Entry 6LGN (electron microscopy, 5.30 A resolution (low resolution: residue-level contacts below are approximate; hydrogen-bond / salt-bridge calls are withheld)); this record covers chains E and F of the 46 polymer chains in the assembly.

Chain E (and F):
Molecule: Major capsid protein
From: Human herpesvirus 3
Notes: chain F of this document is another copy of the same molecule, construct and numbering; everything in this record applies to it too
Reference sequence: Q6QCL5 (Q6QCL5_HHV3); numbering as in UniProt (aligned over 1-1396)
Sequence (1396 residues; numbered 1 to 1396; the number before each row is that of its first residue):
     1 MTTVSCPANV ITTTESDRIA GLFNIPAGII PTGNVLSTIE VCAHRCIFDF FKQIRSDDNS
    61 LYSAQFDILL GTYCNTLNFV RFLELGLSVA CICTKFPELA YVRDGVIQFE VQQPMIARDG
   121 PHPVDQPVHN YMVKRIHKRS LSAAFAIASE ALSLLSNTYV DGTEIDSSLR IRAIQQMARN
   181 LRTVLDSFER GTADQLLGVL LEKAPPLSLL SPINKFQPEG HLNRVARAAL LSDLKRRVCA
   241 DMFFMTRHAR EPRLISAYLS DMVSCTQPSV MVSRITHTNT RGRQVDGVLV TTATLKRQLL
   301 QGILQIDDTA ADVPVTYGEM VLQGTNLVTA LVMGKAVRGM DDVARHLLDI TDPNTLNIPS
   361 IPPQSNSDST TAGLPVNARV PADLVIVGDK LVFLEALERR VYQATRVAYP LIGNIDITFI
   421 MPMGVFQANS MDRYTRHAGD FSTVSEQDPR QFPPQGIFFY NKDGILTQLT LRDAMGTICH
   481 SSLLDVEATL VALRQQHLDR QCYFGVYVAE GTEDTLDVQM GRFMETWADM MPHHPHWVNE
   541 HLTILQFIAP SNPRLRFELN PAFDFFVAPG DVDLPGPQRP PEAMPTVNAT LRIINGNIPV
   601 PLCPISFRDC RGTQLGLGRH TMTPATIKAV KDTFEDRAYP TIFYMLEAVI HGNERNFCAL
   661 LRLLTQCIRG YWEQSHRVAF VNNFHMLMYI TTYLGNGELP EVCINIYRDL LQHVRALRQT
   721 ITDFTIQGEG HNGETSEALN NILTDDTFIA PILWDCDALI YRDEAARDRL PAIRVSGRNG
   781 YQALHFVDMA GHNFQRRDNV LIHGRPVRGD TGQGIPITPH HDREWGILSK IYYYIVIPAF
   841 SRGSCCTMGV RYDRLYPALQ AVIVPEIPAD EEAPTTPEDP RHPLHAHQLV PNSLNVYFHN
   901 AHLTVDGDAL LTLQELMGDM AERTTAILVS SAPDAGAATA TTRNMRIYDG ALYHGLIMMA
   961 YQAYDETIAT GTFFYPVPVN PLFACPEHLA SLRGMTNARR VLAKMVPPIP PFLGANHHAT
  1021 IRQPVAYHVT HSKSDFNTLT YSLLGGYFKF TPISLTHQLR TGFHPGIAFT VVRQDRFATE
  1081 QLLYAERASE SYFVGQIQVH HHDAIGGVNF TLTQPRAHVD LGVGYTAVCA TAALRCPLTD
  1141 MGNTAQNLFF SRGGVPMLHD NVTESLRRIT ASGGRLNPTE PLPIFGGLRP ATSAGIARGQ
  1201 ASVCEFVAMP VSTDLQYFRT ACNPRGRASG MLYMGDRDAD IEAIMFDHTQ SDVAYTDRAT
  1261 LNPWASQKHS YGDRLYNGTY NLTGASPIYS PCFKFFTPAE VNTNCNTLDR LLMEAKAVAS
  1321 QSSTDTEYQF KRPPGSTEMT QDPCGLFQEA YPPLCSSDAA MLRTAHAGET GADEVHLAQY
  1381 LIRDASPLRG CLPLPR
Disordered / not traced: 1-15, 348-374, 534 (chain F: 1-15, 348-374)

How chain E and chain F interact:
Residue-residue contacts - 178 pairs, chain E then chain F:
  Leu22(E) - Val332(F)
  Leu22(E) - Met333(F)
  Phe23(E) - Val332(F)
  Phe23(E) - Met333(F)
  Asn24(E) - Leu331(F)
  Asn24(E) - Val332(F)
  Ala64(E) - Tyr101(F)
  Gln65(E) - Tyr101(F)
  Gln65(E) - Arg103(F)
  Gln65(E) - Ala330(F)
  Phe66(E) - Tyr101(F)
  Phe66(E) - Val102(F)
  Phe66(E) - Arg103(F)
  Phe66(E) - Ala330(F)
  Phe66(E) - Gly334(F)
  Phe66(E) - Ala336(F)
  Asp67(E) - Arg103(F)
  Asp67(E) - Gly334(F)
  Asp67(E) - Lys335(F)
  Asp67(E) - Ala336(F)
  Ile68(E) - Val102(F)
  Ile68(E) - Asp104(F)
  Ile68(E) - Gly105(F)
  Ile68(E) - Val106(F)
  Ile68(E) - Ala336(F)
  Leu69(E) - Val106(F)
  Leu69(E) - Ala336(F)
  Leu69(E) - Val337(F)
  Leu69(E) - Arg338(F)
  Leu70(E) - Val106(F)
  Leu70(E) - Ile107(F)
  Leu70(E) - Ile136(F)
  Leu70(E) - Arg338(F)
  Leu70(E) - Phe1093(F)
  Gly71(E) - Ile107(F)
  Gly71(E) - Gln108(F)
  Thr72(E) - Gln108(F)
  Tyr73(E) - Ile107(F)
  Tyr73(E) - Gln108(F)
  Tyr73(E) - Phe109(F)
  Tyr73(E) - Glu110(F)
  Tyr73(E) - Val270(F)
  Tyr73(E) - Leu1121(F)
  Cys74(E) - Glu110(F)
  Asn75(E) - Glu110(F)
  Asn75(E) - Gln112(F)
  Leu77(E) - Gln112(F)
  Ser140(E) - Asp119(F)
  Leu141(E) - Ala117(F)
  Ser142(E) - Ala117(F)
  Ser142(E) - Arg118(F)
  Ser142(E) - Val124(F)
  Ala143(E) - Val124(F)
  Ala144(E) - Val124(F)
  Ala144(E) - Asp125(F)
  Ala144(E) - Gln126(F)
  Ala144(E) - Pro127(F)
  Phe145(E) - Pro127(F)
  Gln176(E) - His129(F)
  Arg179(E) - Glu110(F)
  Arg179(E) - Gln112(F)
  Asn180(E) - Pro127(F)
  Thr183(E) - Pro127(F)
  Ser187(E) - Met115(F)
  Ser187(E) - Ile116(F)
  Ser187(E) - Ala117(F)
  Arg190(E) - Pro114(F)
  Arg190(E) - Met115(F)
  Arg190(E) - Ile116(F)
  Gly191(E) - Ala117(F)
  Arg250(E) - Arg253(F)
  Val401(E) - Ile116(F)
  Ala404(E) - Gln113(F)
  Thr405(E) - Pro114(F)
  Thr405(E) - Met115(F)
  Thr405(E) - Ile116(F)
  Arg406(E) - Glu219(F)
  Arg406(E) - His221(F)
  Gly439(E) - Ala438(F)
  Phe441(E) - Tyr434(F)
  Phe441(E) - Thr435(F)
  Phe441(E) - Arg436(F)
  Ser442(E) - Arg433(F)
  Ser442(E) - Tyr434(F)
  Ser442(E) - Thr435(F)
  Thr443(E) - Arg433(F)
  Val444(E) - Gln451(F)
  Pro449(E) - Met431(F)
  Arg450(E) - Met431(F)
  Lys462(E) - Ser232(F)
  Asp463(E) - Ser232(F)
  Asp463(E) - Arg236(F)
  Ile465(E) - Tyr1255(F)
  Leu466(E) - Gln1216(F)
  Arg472(E) - Gln546(F)
  Leu617(E) - Lys1033(F)
  Arg619(E) - Lys1033(F)
  Met688(E) - Gln962(F)
  Met688(E) - Tyr964(F)
  Thr692(E) - Gln962(F)
  Thr692(E) - Tyr964(F)
  Thr692(E) - Asp965(F)
  Tyr693(E) - Asp965(F)
  Tyr693(E) - Glu966(F)
  Gly695(E) - Ala638(F)
  Asn696(E) - Ala638(F)
  Asn696(E) - Gln674(F)
  Asn696(E) - Asn900(F)
  Asn696(E) - Ala901(F)
  Gly697(E) - Gln674(F)
  Glu698(E) - His902(F)
  Glu701(E) - Ser675(F)
  Glu701(E) - His676(F)
  Asn705(E) - Asp632(F)
  Asn705(E) - Arg677(F)
  Arg708(E) - Asp636(F)
  Arg708(E) - Arg677(F)
  Arg715(E) - Arg637(F)
  Arg715(E) - Glu987(F)
  Arg718(E) - Lys1004(F)
  Asp723(E) - His1031(F)
  Ile726(E) - His541(F)
  Gln727(E) - Lys1004(F)
  Gln727(E) - Met1005(F)
  Gly728(E) - Met1005(F)
  Glu737(E) - Lys1004(F)
  Val807(E) - Glu966(F)
  Arg808(E) - Glu966(F)
  His821(E) - Tyr964(F)
  Asp822(E) - Tyr964(F)
  Asp822(E) - Arg1000(F)
  Trp825(E) - Tyr964(F)
  Thr1061(E) - His541(F)
  Arg1135(E) - Lys215(F)
  Arg1135(E) - Phe216(F)
  Cys1136(E) - Phe216(F)
  Cys1136(E) - Asp233(F)
  Asn1143(E) - Thr1256(F)
  Ser1172(E) - Gln546(F)
  Ser1172(E) - Ser551(F)
  Arg1175(E) - Ser1251(F)
  Arg1175(E) - Thr1256(F)
  Ser1193(E) - Gln1250(F)
  Ala1194(E) - Met1234(F)
  Ala1194(E) - Ala1243(F)
  Ala1194(E) - Ile1244(F)
  Ala1194(E) - Gln1250(F)
  Gly1195(E) - Met1234(F)
  Gly1195(E) - Val1253(F)
  Ile1196(E) - Arg224(F)
  Ile1196(E) - Ala228(F)
  Ile1196(E) - Tyr1233(F)
  Ile1196(E) - Val1253(F)
  Ala1197(E) - Ala228(F)
  Ala1197(E) - Val1253(F)
  Arg1198(E) - Ala1254(F)
  Gly1199(E) - Ala228(F)
  Thr1324(E) - Asn223(F)
  Asp1325(E) - Asn223(F)
  Asp1325(E) - Arg224(F)
  Asp1325(E) - Val225(F)
  Thr1326(E) - Arg224(F)
  Thr1337(E) - Pro121(F)
  Thr1337(E) - His122(F)
  Asp1358(E) - Met431(F)
  Ala1360(E) - Tyr434(F)
  Ala1360(E) - Arg436(F)
  Arg1363(E) - Arg436(F)
  Arg1363(E) - Glu1374(F)
  Arg1363(E) - Arg1383(F)
  Ala1365(E) - Ala1372(F)
  Ala1367(E) - Arg1383(F)
  Gln1379(E) - Met431(F)
  Pro1393(E) - Arg236(F)
  Arg1396(E) - Asp1384(F)
  Arg1396(E) - Ala1385(F)
  Arg1396(E) - Ser1386(F)
  Arg1396(E) - Arg1389(F)
Also at the interface, not in a pair above, chain E (119 interface residues in all): Ala27, Ser63, Thr76, Arg139, Val184, Phe188, Asp194, Gln403, Val407, Asp440, Glu654, Gln712, Thr735, Tyr761, Glu824, Arg1060, Asn1109, Leu1138, Thr1144, Thr1192, Gln1200, Thr1364, His1366, Gly1368
Also at the interface, not in a pair above, chain F (113 interface residues in all): Phe96, Glu98, Val111, Gly220, Arg227, Leu231, His437, Asn539, Glu635, Asn997, Val1001, Thr1220, Asp1240, Asp1373

Summary:
Chain E and chain F form an interface of 119 and 113 residues respectively.
Chain E and chain F are both Major capsid protein (Human herpesvirus 3); the structure, The atomic structure
of varicella zoster virus C-capsid, was determined by electron microscopy together with 6LGL from the same
study.
